PDB entry 6NIU | X-ray diffraction, 4.30 A resolution (low resolution: residue-level contacts below are approximate; hydrogen-bond / salt-bridge calls are withheld) | chains E and M of the 6 polymer chains in the assembly

# Chain E
Protein: Envelope protein E
Source organism: Zika virus (isolate ZIKV/Human/French Polynesia/10087PF/2013)
UniProtKB: A0A024B7W1 (POLG_ZIKVF); residues 1-405 here correspond to UniProt positions 291-695 (UniProt number = residue number + 290)
Sequence (447 residues; numbered 1 to 447; the number before each row is that of its first residue):
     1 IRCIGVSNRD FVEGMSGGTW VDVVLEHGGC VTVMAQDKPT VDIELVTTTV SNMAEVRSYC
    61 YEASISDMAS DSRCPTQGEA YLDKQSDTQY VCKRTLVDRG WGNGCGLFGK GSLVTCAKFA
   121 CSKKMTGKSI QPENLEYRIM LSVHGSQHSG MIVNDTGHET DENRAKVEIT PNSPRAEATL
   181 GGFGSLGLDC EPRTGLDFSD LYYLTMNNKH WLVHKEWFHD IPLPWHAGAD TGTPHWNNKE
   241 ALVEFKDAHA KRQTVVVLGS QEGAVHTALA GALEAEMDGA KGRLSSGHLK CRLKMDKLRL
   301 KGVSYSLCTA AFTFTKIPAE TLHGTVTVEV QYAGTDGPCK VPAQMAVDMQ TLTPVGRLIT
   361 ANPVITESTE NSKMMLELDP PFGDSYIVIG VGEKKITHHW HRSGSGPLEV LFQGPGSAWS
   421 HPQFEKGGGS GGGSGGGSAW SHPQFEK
Unresolved in the structure: 230-233, 404-447
Construct notes: expression tag (406-447)
Curated features (UniProtKB/Swiss-Prot):
  - region: Asp98 to Gly111 (Fusion peptide)
  - glycosylation: Asn154 (N-linked (GlcNAc...) asparagine)
  - cross-link (Glycyl lysine isopeptide (Lys-Gly)): Lys38 (interchain with G-Cter in ubiquitin), Lys281 (interchain with G-Cter in ubiquitin)
Disulfide bonds: Cys3-Cys30, Cys60-Cys121, Cys74-Cys105, Cys92-Cys116, Cys190-Cys291, Cys308-Cys339

# Chain M
Protein: Human MZ4 Fab heavy chain
Source organism: Homo sapiens
Notes: antibody fragment or engineered binder
Sequence (120 residues; each row starts with the number of its first residue; a row labelled like 82A-82C holds insertion residues (82A, then the next letters in order)):
     1 QVHLQESGPG LVRPSETLSL TCTVSDGSIS SYYWSWIRQP PGKGLEWIGS IYYTGSTNYN
    61 PSLKSRVTMS VDTSKNQFSL RL
82A-82C NSV
    83 TAADTAMYYC AGLDRYSW
100A-100D NEGG
   101 DHWGQGILVS VSS
Disulfide bonds: Cys22-Cys92

# Chain E / chain M interface
Pairs across the interface - 7 pairs, chain E then chain M:
  Glu162(E) - Tyr98(M)
  Gly182(E) - Trp100(M)
  Lys301(E) - Trp100(M)
  Ser304(E) - Asn100A(M)
  Ser304(E) - Glu100B(M)
  Tyr305(E) - Ser99(M)
  Tyr305(E) - Trp100(M)
Also at the interface, not in a pair above, chain E (9 interface residues in all): Gly181, Lys297, Arg299, Pro338
Also at the interface, not in a pair above, chain M (7 interface residues in all): Ser31, Tyr53
Interface features reported in the paper:
  - hot spots on chain E (mutagenesis) - G302A, Y305A: decreased binding to MZ4 family mAbs

# Summary
9 residues of chain E face 7 of chain M across their interface. The paper reports that G302A and Y305A of
chain E reduce binding to MZ4 family mAbs.
Chain E is Envelope protein E (Zika virus (isolate ZIKV/Human/French Polynesia/10087PF/2013)) and chain M is
Human MZ4 Fab heavy chain (Homo sapiens); the structure, Crystal structure of a human anti-ZIKV-DENV
neutralizing antibody MZ4 in complex with ZIKV E glycoprotein, was determined by X-ray diffraction together
with 6MTX, 6MTY, 6NIP and 6NIS from the same study.
